1JVT - chain A; structure by X-ray diffraction, 2.05 A resolution.

Chain A:
Name: Ribonuclease A
From: Bos taurus
Notes: EC 3.1.27.5
UniProt: P61823 (RNAS1_BOVIN); residues 1-124 here correspond to UniProt positions 27-150 (UniProt number = residue number + 26)
Amino-acid sequence (124 residues; row label = number of the first residue in the row):
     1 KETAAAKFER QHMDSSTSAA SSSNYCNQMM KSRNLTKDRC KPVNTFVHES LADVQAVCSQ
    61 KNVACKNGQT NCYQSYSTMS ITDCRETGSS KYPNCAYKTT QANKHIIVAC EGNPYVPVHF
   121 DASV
Curated features (UniProtKB/Swiss-Prot):
  - active site: His12 (Proton acceptor), His119 (Proton donor)
  - binding site (substrate): Lys7, Arg10, Lys41 to Thr45, Lys66, Arg85
  - glycosylation: Lys1 (N-linked (Glc) (glycation) lysine), Lys7 (N-linked (Glc) (glycation) lysine), Asn34 (N-linked (GlcNAc...) asparagine), Lys37 (N-linked (Glc) (glycation) lysine), Lys41 (N-linked (Glc) (glycation) lysine)
Disulfide bonds: Cys26-Cys84, Cys40-Cys95, Cys58-Cys110, Cys65-Cys72

Summary:
Curated annotation (UniProt) lists active-site residues His12 and His119 and 9 substrate-binding residues.
Chain A is Ribonuclease A (Bos taurus); the structure, Crystal structure of ribonuclease A (ligand-free form),
was determined by X-ray diffraction (same publication as 1JVU and 1JVV).
